8SYP - chains G and J of the 12 polymer chains in the assembly; structure by electron microscopy, 2.60 A resolution.

# Chain G
Protein: Histone H2A type 2-C
From: Homo sapiens
UniProt: Q16777 (H2A2C_HUMAN); residues 0-128 here correspond to UniProt positions 1-129 (UniProt number = residue number + 1)
Amino-acid sequence (129 residues; row label = number of the first residue in the row; numbering starts at 0):
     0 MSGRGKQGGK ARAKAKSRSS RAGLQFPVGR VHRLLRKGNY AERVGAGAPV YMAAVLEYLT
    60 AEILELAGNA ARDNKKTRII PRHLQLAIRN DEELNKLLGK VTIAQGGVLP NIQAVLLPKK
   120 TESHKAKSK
Disordered / not traced: 0-11, 113-128

# Chain J
Molecule: 162-nt DNA strand
Sequence (162 nucleotides; numbered 1 to 162; the number before each row is that of its first residue):
     1 AAATAGGAAC CCCACATGCC CTGTGTCTGC AAGTACAGAA CTAGCCAGAC AGACTGACCT
    61 ATTTTTGTGA GGGGAATCGG GAAGTATCCA TTGCTAAGAC TCAGCAATGC TGCAACTCTC
   121 AGCAACCAGC TGAAGATCAG CAGCCGAGAG GCCCTGCACC TA
Disordered / not traced: 1-10, 158-162

# Chain G / chain J interface
Residue-residue contacts (15; chain G residue first):
  Ala12(G) - DA43(J)  phosphate contact
  Lys13(G) - DT42(J)  phosphate contact
  Ala14(G) - DC41(J)  phosphate contact
  Ala14(G) - DT42(J)  phosphate contact
  Lys15(G) - DC41(J)  phosphate contact
  Lys15(G) - DT42(J)  hydrogen bond to the phosphate
  Ser16(G) - DC41(J)  phosphate contact
  Arg17(G) - DC41(J)  salt bridge to the phosphate
  Arg20(G) - DT42(J)  salt bridge to the phosphate
  Gly28(G) - DA40(J)  phosphate contact
  Gly28(G) - DC41(J)  phosphate contact
  Arg29(G) - DA40(J)  phosphate contact
  Arg32(G) - DA40(J)  salt bridge to the phosphate
  Arg42(G) - DA49(J)  sugar contact
  Arg77(G) - DC30(J)  sugar contact
Also at the interface, not in a pair above, chain G (13 interface residues in all): Glu41
Also at the interface, not in a pair above, chain J (7 interface residues in all): DA39

# Summary
The interface between chain G and chain J involves 13 residues on one side and 7 on the other; the contacts
include 1 hydrogen bond and 3 salt bridges. Polar pairs include Lys15(G)-DT42(J), Arg17(G)-DC41(J) and
Arg20(G)-DT42(J).
Chain G is Histone H2A type 2-C (Homo sapiens) and chain J is a 162-nt DNA strand; the structure, Genomic
CX3CR1 nucleosome, was determined by electron microscopy, deposited together with 8EVH, 8EVI and 8EVJ.
